PDB entry 4P2O | X-ray diffraction, 2.60 A resolution | chains B and P of the 5 polymer chains in the assembly

# Chain B
Protein: MHC class II E-beta-k
Organism: Mus musculus
Reference sequence: Q31163 (Q31163_MOUSE); residues 3-198 here correspond to UniProt positions 29-224 (UniProt number = residue number + 26)
Amino-acid sequence (236 residues; each row starts with the number of its first residue; numbers below 1 keep their minus sign (Ala-27 is residue -27)):
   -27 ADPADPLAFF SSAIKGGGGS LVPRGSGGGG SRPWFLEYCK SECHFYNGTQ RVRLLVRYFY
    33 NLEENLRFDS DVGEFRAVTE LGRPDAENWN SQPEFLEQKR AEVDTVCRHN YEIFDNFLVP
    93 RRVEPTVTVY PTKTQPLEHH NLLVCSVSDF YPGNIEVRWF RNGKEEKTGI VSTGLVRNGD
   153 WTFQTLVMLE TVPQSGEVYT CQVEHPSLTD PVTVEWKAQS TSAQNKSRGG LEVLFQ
Not modelled in the structure: -27 to 3, 106-112, 166-168, 190-208
Disulfides: Cys15-Cys79, Cys117-Cys173
Covalently attached groups: glycan linked to Asn19
Differences from the reference sequence: expression tag (-27 to 2, 199-208)

# Chain P
Protein: 2A peptide
Organism: synthetic construct
Amino-acid sequence (22 residues; each row starts with the number of its first residue; note: 1 number in that range is skipped by the numbering (no residue carries it; nothing is unmodelled there); numbers below 1 keep their minus sign (Ala-6 is residue -6)):
    -6 ADPADP
     1 LAFFSSAIKG GGGSLV
Not modelled in the structure: -6 to -5

# How chain B and chain P interact
Residue-residue contacts (25):
  Glu9(B) - Lys9(P)  salt bridge
  Ser13(B) - Phe4(P)
  Cys15(B) - Phe4(P)  hydrophobic
  Leu26(B) - Phe4(P)  hydrophobic
  Tyr30(B) - Lys9(P)
  Glu52(B) - Leu15(P)
  Leu53(B) - Leu15(P)  hydrophobic
  Asp57(B) - Lys9(P)  salt bridge
  Trp61(B) - Ala7(P)  hydrophobic
  Trp61(B) - Ile8(P)  hydrogen bond (side chain-backbone)
  Trp61(B) - Lys9(P)
  Phe67(B) - Ala7(P)  hydrophobic
  Lys71(B) - Phe4(P)
  Glu74(B) - Phe4(P)
  Thr77(B) - Ala2(P)
  Val78(B) - Phe3(P)
  Val78(B) - Phe4(P)  hydrophobic
  His81(B) - Pro-1(P)  hydrogen bond (side chain-backbone)
  His81(B) - Ala2(P)
  Asn82(B) - Leu1(P)
  Asn82(B) - Ala2(P)  hydrogen bond (side chain-backbone)
  Ile85(B) - Asp-2(P)
  Ile85(B) - Pro-1(P)
  Ile85(B) - Leu1(P)  hydrophobic
  Phe86(B) - Leu1(P)  hydrophobic
Also at the interface, not in a pair above, chain B (21 interface residues in all): Asn60, Cys79, Asn88
Also at the interface, not in a pair above, chain P (11 interface residues in all): Gly10

# Summary
Chain B and chain P form an interface of 21 and 11 residues respectively, with 3 hydrogen bonds and 2 salt
bridges. Polar pairs include Glu9(B)-Lys9(P), Asp57(B)-Lys9(P) and Trp61(B)-Ile8(P).
Chain B is MHC class II E-beta-k (Mus musculus) and chain P is 2A peptide (synthetic construct); the
structure, Crystal structure of the 2B4 TCR in complex with 2A/I-Ek, was determined by X-ray diffraction (same
publication as 4P2Q and 4P2R).
